7P32 - chain AAA; structure by X-ray diffraction, 1.82 A resolution.

# Chain AAA
Molecule: Lysosomal alpha-glucosidase
From: Homo sapiens
Notes: EC 3.2.1.20
Reference sequence: P10253 (LYAG_HUMAN); residue numbers follow UniProt; this construct covers 81-952
Sequence (872 residues; each row starts with the number of its first residue):
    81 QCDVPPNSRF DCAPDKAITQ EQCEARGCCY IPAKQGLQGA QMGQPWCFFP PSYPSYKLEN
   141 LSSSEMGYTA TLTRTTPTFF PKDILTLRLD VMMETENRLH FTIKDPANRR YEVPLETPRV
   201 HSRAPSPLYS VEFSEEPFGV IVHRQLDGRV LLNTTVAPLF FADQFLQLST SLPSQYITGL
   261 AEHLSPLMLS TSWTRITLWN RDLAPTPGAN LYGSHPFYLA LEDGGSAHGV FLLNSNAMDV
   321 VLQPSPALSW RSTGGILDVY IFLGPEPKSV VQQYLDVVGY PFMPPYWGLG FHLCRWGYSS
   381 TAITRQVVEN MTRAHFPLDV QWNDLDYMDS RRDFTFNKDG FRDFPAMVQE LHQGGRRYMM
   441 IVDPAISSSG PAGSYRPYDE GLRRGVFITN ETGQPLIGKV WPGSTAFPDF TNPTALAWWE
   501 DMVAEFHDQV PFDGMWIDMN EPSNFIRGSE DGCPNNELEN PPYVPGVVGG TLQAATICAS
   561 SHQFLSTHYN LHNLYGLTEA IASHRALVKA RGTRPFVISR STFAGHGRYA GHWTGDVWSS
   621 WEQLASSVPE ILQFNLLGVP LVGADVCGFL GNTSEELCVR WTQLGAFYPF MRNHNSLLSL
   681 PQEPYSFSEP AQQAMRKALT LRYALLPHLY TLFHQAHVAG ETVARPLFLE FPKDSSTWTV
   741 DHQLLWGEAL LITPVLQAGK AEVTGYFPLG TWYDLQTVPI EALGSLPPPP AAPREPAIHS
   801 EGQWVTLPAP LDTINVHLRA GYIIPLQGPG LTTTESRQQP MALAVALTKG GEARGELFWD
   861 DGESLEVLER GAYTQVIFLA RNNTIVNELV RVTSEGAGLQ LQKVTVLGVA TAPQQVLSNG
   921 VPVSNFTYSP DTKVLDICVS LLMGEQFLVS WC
Unresolved in the structure: 116-122, 198-203, 782-793
Construct notes: variant Arg199 (His in P10253), His223 (Arg in P10253), Ile780 (Val in P10253)
Modified positions: Cys938 (S-hydroxycysteine; CSO)
Disulfides: Cys82-Cys109, Cys92-Cys108, Cys103-Cys127, Cys533-Cys558, Cys647-Cys658
Glycans and other covalent adducts: N-acetylglucosamine (NAG) linked to Asn140, Asn233, Asn390, Asn470; compound 56I linked to Asp518; glycan linked to Asn652
Ligand contacts: 56I ([(1R,2R,3R,4R,5S)-2-(hydroxymethyl)-3,4,5-tris(oxidanyl)cyclohexyl]sulfamic acid): Asp282, Trp376, Asp404, Leu405, Ile441, Trp481, Trp516, Met519, Phe525, Arg600, Trp613, Asp616, Phe649, His674
Swiss-Prot annotation at these positions:
  - active site: Asp518 (Nucleophile), Glu521
  - binding site (substrate): Asp404, Arg600, Asp616, His674
  - glycosylation (N-linked (GlcNAc...) asparagine): Asn140, Asn233, Asn390, Asn470, Asn652, Asn882, Asn925
Reported in the primary citation:
  - catalytic residues: Asp518
  - binding site for 56I: Asp518
  - conformationally variable residues (loop rearrangement): Trp481, Met519
  - catalytic residues: Asp616 (citing earlier work)

# Summary
Covalently linked N-acetylglucosamine: at Asn140, Asn233, Asn390 and Asn470. Compound 56I is covalently linked
to Asp518. From UniProt: active-site residues Asp518 and Glu521 and 4 substrate-binding residues. From the
paper: catalytic residues Asp518 and Asp616; a binding site for 56I at Asp518.
Chain AAA is Lysosomal alpha-glucosidase (Homo sapiens); the structure, Crystal structure of human lysosomal
acid-alpha-glucosidase, GAA, in complex with cyclosulfamidate 6, was determined by X-ray diffraction,
deposited together with 7P4C, 7P4D and 7P2Z.
